PDB entry 5L68 | X-ray diffraction, 2.80 A resolution | chains L and V of the 28 polymer chains in the assembly

== Chain L ==
Protein: Proteasome subunit beta type-6, Proteasome subunit beta type-1
Source organism: Saccharomyces cerevisiae (strain ATCC 204508 / S288c)
Notes: EC 3.4.25.1
UniProt: chimeric construct of P23724, O09061: residues 1-96 from P23724 (PSB6_YEAST) positions 20-115 (UniProt number = residue number + 19); residues 97-111 from O09061 positions 123-137 (UniProt number = residue number + 26); residues 112-117 from P23724 (PSB6_YEAST) positions 131-136 (UniProt number = residue number + 19); residues 118-133 from O09061 positions 144-159 (UniProt number = residue number + 26); residues 134-222 from P23724 (PSB6_YEAST) positions 153-241 (UniProt number = residue number + 19)
Chain sequence (222 residues; each row starts with the number of its first residue):
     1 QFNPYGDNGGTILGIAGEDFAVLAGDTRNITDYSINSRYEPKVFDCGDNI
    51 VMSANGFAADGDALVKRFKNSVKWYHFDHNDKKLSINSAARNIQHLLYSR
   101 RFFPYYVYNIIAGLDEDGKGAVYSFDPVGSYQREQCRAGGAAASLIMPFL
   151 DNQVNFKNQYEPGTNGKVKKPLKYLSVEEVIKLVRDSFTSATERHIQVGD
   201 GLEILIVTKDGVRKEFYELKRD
Bound ions: Mg2+: D222 (shared with I163(V), D166(V) of chain V)
Small-molecule neighbours: 6N5 (N-[(2S)-1-[[(2S)-3-(4-methoxyphenyl)-1-[[(2S,3S,4R)-4-methyl-3,5-bis(oxidanyl)-1-phenyl-pentan-2-yl]amino]-1-oxidanylidene-propan-2-yl]amino]-1-oxidanylidene-propan-2-yl]-1-methyl-5H-indene-2-carboxamide): Y106, Y108, D126, P127, V128, S130
Swiss-Prot annotation at these positions:
  - modified residue: Y123 (Phosphotyrosine)

== Chain V ==
Protein: Proteasome subunit beta type-2
Source organism: Saccharomyces cerevisiae (strain ATCC 204508 / S288c)
Notes: EC 3.4.25.1
UniProt: P25043 (PSB2_YEAST); residues 1-232 here correspond to UniProt positions 30-261 (UniProt number = residue number + 29)
Chain sequence (232 residues; row label = number of the first residue in the row):
     1 TTIVGVKFNNGVVIAADTRSTQGPIVADKNCAKLHRISPKIWCAGAGTAA
    51 DTEAVTQLIGSNIELHSLYTSREPRVVSALQMLKQHLFKYQGHIGAYLIV
   101 AGVDPTGSHLFSIHAHGSTDVGYYLSLGSGSLAAMAVLESHWKQDLTKEE
   151 AIKLASDAIQAGIWNDLGSGSNVDVCVMEIGKDAEYLRNYLTPNVREEKQ
   201 KSYKFPRGTTAVLKESIVNICDIQEEQVDITA
Unresolved in the structure: 227-232
Covalent attachments: compound 6N5 linked to T1
Bound ions: Mg2+: I163, D166 (shared with D222(L) of chain L)
Small-molecule neighbours: 6N5 (N-[(2S)-1-[[(2S)-3-(4-methoxyphenyl)-1-[[(2S,3S,4R)-4-methyl-3,5-bis(oxidanyl)-1-phenyl-pentan-2-yl]amino]-1-oxidanylidene-propan-2-yl]amino]-1-oxidanylidene-propan-2-yl]-1-methyl-5H-indene-2-carboxamide): R19, S20, T21, Q22, C31, K33, H35, G45, A46, G47, T48, A49, T52, S129, G168
Swiss-Prot annotation at these positions:
  - active site: T1 (Nucleophile)

== Chain L / chain V interface ==
Pairs across the interface (61; chain L residue first):
  R28(L) with L167(V)
  I30(L) with L167(V), hydrophobic
  D32(L) with L167(V)
  Y33(L) with N165(V); D166(V); L167(V), hydrogen bond (backbone-backbone); G168(V)
  I35(L) with W164(V); L167(V), hydrophobic
  R38(L) with W164(V), hydrogen bond (side chain-backbone); N165(V)
  F149(L) with Y203(V)
  N152(L) with F205(V)
  Q153(L) with Y203(V); F205(V)
  N158(L) with T209(V)
  Q159(L) with F205(V); T209(V)
  Y160(L) with T209(V), hydrogen bond (backbone-backbone); A211(V), hydrophobic
  P162(L) with P206(V), hydrophobic; R207(V); G208(V)
  N165(L) with T210(V); V212(V)
  G166(L) with A211(V)
  E179(L) with K201(V)
  K182(L) with Q200(V)
  L183(L) with Y203(V)
  R185(L) with E197(V), salt bridge; Q200(V), hydrogen bond
  D186(L) with K199(V); Q200(V), hydrogen bond (side chain-backbone); K201(V); Y203(V), hydrogen bond
  T189(L) with R196(V)
  S190(L) with R196(V)
  E193(L) with V26(V); K29(V), salt bridge; R196(V)
  R194(L) with P24(V); I25(V); V26(V), hydrogen bond (backbone-backbone); A27(V), hydrogen bond (side chain-backbone); K29(V)
  H195(L) with P24(V); I25(V)
  I196(L) with R19(V); P24(V), hydrogen bond (backbone-backbone); V26(V), hydrophobic; L167(V)
  K220(L) with N194(V), hydrogen bond (side chain-backbone)
  R221(L) with W164(V)
  D222(L) with R19(V), salt bridge; I163(V); W164(V); D166(V); S169(V); G170(V); S171(V), hydrogen bond (side chain-backbone); N194(V)
Interface residues without a listed pair, chain L (34 interface residues in all): S34, L145, E161, Q197, E218
Interface residues without a listed pair, chain V (34 interface residues in all): T21, G23, D28, V195

== In short ==
The chain L/chain V interface involves 34 residues from each chain, with 11 hydrogen bonds and 3 salt bridges.
Polar pairs include R185(L)-E197(V), E193(L)-K29(V) and D222(L)-R19(V). Bound to chain L: compound 6N5.
Covalently linked compound 6N5: at T1(V).
Here chain L is Proteasome subunit beta type-6, Proteasome subunit beta type-1 and chain V is Proteasome
subunit beta type-2, both from Saccharomyces cerevisiae (strain ATCC 204508 / S288c). Entry 5L68 (Yeast 20S
proteasome with mouse beta5i (1-138) and mouse beta6 (97-111; 118-133) in complex with epoxyketone ...) was
determined by X-ray diffraction (same publication as 5L52, 5L54, 5L55, 5L5A, 5L5B, 5L5D and 30 further
entries).
